Entry 5WUW (X-ray diffraction, 1.90 A resolution); this record covers chains A and B.

[Chain A (and B)]
Name: Short-chain dehydrogenase
Organism: Serratia marcescens
Notes: chain B of this document is another copy of the same molecule, construct and numbering; everything in this record applies to it too
Reference sequence: A0A192ICX3 (A0A192ICX3_SERMA); residue numbers follow UniProt; this construct covers 1-249
Amino-acid sequence (287 residues; numbered -37 to 249; the number before each row is that of its first residue; numbers below 1 keep their minus sign (Met-37 is residue -37)):
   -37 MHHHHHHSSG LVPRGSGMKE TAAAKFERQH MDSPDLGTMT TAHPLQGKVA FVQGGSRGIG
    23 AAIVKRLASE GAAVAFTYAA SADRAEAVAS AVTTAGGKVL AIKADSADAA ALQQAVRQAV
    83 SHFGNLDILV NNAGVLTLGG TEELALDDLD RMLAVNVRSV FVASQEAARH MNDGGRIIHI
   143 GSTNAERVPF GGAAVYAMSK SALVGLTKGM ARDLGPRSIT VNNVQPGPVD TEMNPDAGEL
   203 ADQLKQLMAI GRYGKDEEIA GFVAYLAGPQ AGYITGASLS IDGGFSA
Disordered / not traced: -37 to 4 (chain B: -37 to 4, 42-50, 192-204)
Construct notes: expression tag (-37 to 0); engineered mutation Leu98 (Phe in A0A192ICX3), Leu202 (Phe in A0A192ICX3)
Ligand contacts: NADP (NAP; NADP nicotinamide-adenine-dinucleotide phosphate): Gly16, Gly17, Ser18, Arg19, Gly20, Ile21, Tyr40, Ala41, Ala42, Ser43, Ala66, Asp67, Ser68, Ala69, Asn94, Ala95, Gly96, Val97, Val117, Ile142, Gly143, Ser144, Tyr158, Lys162, Pro188, Gly189, Pro190, Val191, Thr193, Met195, Asn196
From the paper describing this entry:
  - catalytic residues: Asn118, Ser144, Tyr158, Lys162 (proposed by the authors, not directly observed)
  - binding site for NADP: Gly16, Ser18, Arg19, Ile21, Ala41, Ala42, Asp67, Asn94, Tyr158, Lys162, Gly189, Val191, Thr193
  - mutagenesis - A42S: unchanged catalytic activity

[Chain A / chain B interface]
Contacting residue pairs - 73 pairs, chain A then chain B:
  Arg28(A) - Gln232(B)  hydrogen bond
  Arg149(A) - Arg174(B)
  Lys170(A) - Ser248(B)  hydrogen bond (side chain-backbone)
  Lys170(A) - Ala249(B)
  Ala173(A) - Ala211(B)
  Arg174(A) - Arg149(B)
  Arg174(A) - Leu209(B)  hydrogen bond (side chain-backbone)
  Arg174(A) - Met210(B)
  Arg174(A) - Ala211(B)
  Arg174(A) - Gly246(B)  hydrogen bond (side chain-backbone)
  Arg174(A) - Phe247(B)
  Arg174(A) - Ala249(B)  hydrogen bond (side chain-backbone)
  Gly177(A) - Ala211(B)
  Gly177(A) - Ile212(B)
  Pro178(A) - Ala211(B)
  Gly189(A) - Tyr235(B)
  Pro190(A) - Tyr235(B)  hydrogen bond (backbone-side chain)
  Leu209(A) - Arg174(B)  hydrogen bond (backbone-side chain)
  Met210(A) - Arg174(B)
  Met210(A) - Tyr235(B)
  Ala211(A) - Ala173(B)
  Ala211(A) - Arg174(B)
  Ala211(A) - Gly177(B)
  Ala211(A) - Pro178(B)
  Ile212(A) - Gly234(B)
  Ile212(A) - Thr237(B)
  Arg214(A) - Gly234(B)
  Arg214(A) - Tyr235(B)
  Tyr215(A) - Tyr235(B)
  Gly216(A) - Tyr235(B)
  Glu220(A) - Tyr235(B)
  Gly223(A) - Tyr227(B)
  Gly223(A) - Gln232(B)
  Phe224(A) - Tyr227(B)  hydrogen bond (backbone-side chain)
  Tyr227(A) - Gly223(B)
  Tyr227(A) - Phe224(B)  hydrogen bond (side chain-backbone)
  Gln232(A) - Arg28(B)  hydrogen bond
  Gln232(A) - Gly223(B)
  Gly234(A) - Ile212(B)
  Gly234(A) - Arg214(B)
  Tyr235(A) - Pro190(B)  hydrogen bond (side chain-backbone)
  Tyr235(A) - Met210(B)
  Tyr235(A) - Ile212(B)  hydrophobic
  Tyr235(A) - Arg214(B)
  Tyr235(A) - Tyr215(B)
  Tyr235(A) - Gly216(B)  hydrogen bond (side chain-backbone)
  Tyr235(A) - Glu220(B)
  Tyr235(A) - Ile243(B)
  Tyr235(A) - Asp244(B)  hydrogen bond (backbone-backbone)
  Tyr235(A) - Gly245(B)  hydrogen bond (backbone-backbone)
  Ile236(A) - Ser242(B)
  Ile236(A) - Ile243(B)  hydrophobic
  Thr237(A) - Asp244(B)
  Thr237(A) - Gly245(B)
  Thr237(A) - Gly246(B)
  Ala239(A) - Ser242(B)
  Leu241(A) - Leu241(B)  hydrophobic
  Leu241(A) - Ser242(B)
  Ser242(A) - Ile236(B)
  Ser242(A) - Ala239(B)
  Ser242(A) - Leu241(B)
  Ile243(A) - Tyr235(B)
  Ile243(A) - Ile236(B)  hydrophobic
  Asp244(A) - Tyr235(B)
  Asp244(A) - Thr237(B)
  Gly245(A) - Tyr235(B)  hydrogen bond (backbone-backbone)
  Gly245(A) - Thr237(B)
  Gly246(A) - Arg174(B)  hydrogen bond (backbone-side chain)
  Gly246(A) - Thr237(B)  hydrogen bond (backbone-backbone)
  Phe247(A) - Arg174(B)  hydrogen bond (backbone-side chain)
  Ser248(A) - Lys170(B)  hydrogen bond (backbone-side chain)
  Ala249(A) - Lys170(B)
  Ala249(A) - Arg174(B)  hydrogen bond (backbone-side chain)
Other interface residues (no listed pair), chain A (37 interface residues in all): Ser180, Glu219
Other interface residues (no listed pair), chain B (38 interface residues in all): Ser180, Ile181, Gly189, Gln208

[Summary]
37 residues of chain A face 38 of chain B across their interface, with 20 hydrogen bonds. Polar pairs include
Arg28(A)-Gln232(B), Lys170(A)-Ser248(B) and Arg174(A)-Leu209(B). Bound to chain A: NADP. From the paper:
catalytic residues Asn118(A), Ser144(A) and Tyr158(A) among others; A42S of chain A leaves catalytic activity
unchanged.
Both chains are Short-chain dehydrogenase (Serratia marcescens). Entry 5WUW (Serratia marcescens short-chain
dehydrogenase/reductase F98L/F202L mutant) was determined by X-ray diffraction (same publication as 5WUL and
5WVA).
